PDB entry 7Z73 | X-ray diffraction, 2.27 A resolution | chains B and E of the 6 polymer chains in the assembly

Chain B:
Protein: Isoform 2 of Tumor protein 63
Source organism: Homo sapiens
Reference sequence: Q9H3D4 (P63_HUMAN), isoform Q9H3D4-2; residues 358-416 here correspond to UniProt positions 303-361 (UniProt number = residue number - 55)
Amino-acid sequence (61 residues; each row starts with the number of its first residue):
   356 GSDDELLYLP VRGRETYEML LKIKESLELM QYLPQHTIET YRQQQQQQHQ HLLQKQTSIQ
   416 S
Unresolved in the structure: 356-359, 408-416
Sequence notes: expression tag (356-357)

Chain E:
Protein: Darpin 8F1
Source organism: synthetic construct
Notes: antibody fragment or engineered binder
Amino-acid sequence (126 residues; numbered 1 to 126; the number before each row is that of its first residue):
     1 GSDLGKKLLE AARAGQDDEV RILMANGADV NAADWLGYTP LHLAAWYGHL EIVEVLLKTG
    61 ADVNARDAYG ITPLHLAAYY GHLEIVEVLL KHGADVNAQD KFGKTPFDLA IDNGNEDIAE
   121 VLQKAA

How chain B and chain E interact:
Contacting residue pairs (21):
  Leu384(B) - Trp35(E)  hydrophobic
  Tyr387(B) - Trp35(E)  hydrophobic
  Leu388(B) - Tyr69(E)
  Pro389(B) - Tyr38(E)
  Pro389(B) - Trp46(E)  hydrophobic
  His391(B) - Tyr38(E)  hydrogen bond
  His391(B) - Trp46(E)
  His391(B) - Leu76(E)
  His391(B) - Tyr79(E)
  His391(B) - Tyr80(E)  hydrogen bond
  Thr392(B) - Tyr69(E)
  Glu394(B) - Tyr79(E)
  Thr395(B) - Tyr79(E)
  Thr395(B) - Phe102(E)
  Thr395(B) - Lys104(E)
  Thr395(B) - Leu109(E)
  Gln398(B) - Lys104(E)
  Gln398(B) - Asp112(E)  hydrogen bond
  Gln399(B) - Phe102(E)  hydrogen bond (side chain-backbone)
  Gln402(B) - Lys104(E)  hydrogen bond
  Gln402(B) - Asp112(E)
Also at the interface, not in a pair above, chain B (13 interface residues in all): Gln390, Tyr396
Also at the interface, not in a pair above, chain E (14 interface residues in all): Leu36, Ile71, Asp100

Overview:
13 residues of chain B and 14 residues of chain E are in contact; the contacts include 5 hydrogen bonds. Polar
contacts include His391(B)-Tyr38(E), His391(B)-Tyr80(E) and Gln398(B)-Asp112(E).
Here chain B is Isoform 2 of Tumor protein 63 (Homo sapiens) and chain E is Darpin 8F1 (synthetic construct).
Entry 7Z73 (Crystal structure of p63 tetramerization domain in complex with darpin 8F1) was determined by
X-ray diffraction together with 7Z71, 7Z72 and 7Z7E from the same study.
